5IV3 - chain A; structure by X-ray diffraction, 1.86 A resolution.

[Chain A]
Name: Adenylate cyclase type 10
From: Homo sapiens
Notes: EC 4.6.1.1
Reference sequence: Q96PN6 (ADCYA_HUMAN); numbering as in UniProt (aligned over 1-469)
Chain sequence (475 residues; each row starts with the number of its first residue):
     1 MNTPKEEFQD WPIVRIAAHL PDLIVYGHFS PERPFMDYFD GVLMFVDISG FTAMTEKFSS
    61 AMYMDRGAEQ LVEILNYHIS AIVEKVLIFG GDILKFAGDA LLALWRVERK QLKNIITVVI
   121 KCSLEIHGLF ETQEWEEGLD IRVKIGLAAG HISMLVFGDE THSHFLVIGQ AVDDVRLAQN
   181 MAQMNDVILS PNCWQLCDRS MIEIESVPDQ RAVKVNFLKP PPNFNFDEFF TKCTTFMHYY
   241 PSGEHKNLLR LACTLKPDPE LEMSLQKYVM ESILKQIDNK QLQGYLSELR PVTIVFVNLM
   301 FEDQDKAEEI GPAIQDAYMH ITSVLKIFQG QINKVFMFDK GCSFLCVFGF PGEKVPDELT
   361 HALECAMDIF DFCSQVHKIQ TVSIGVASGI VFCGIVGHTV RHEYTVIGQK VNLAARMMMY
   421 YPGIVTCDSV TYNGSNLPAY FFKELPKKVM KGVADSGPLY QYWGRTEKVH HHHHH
Disordered / not traced: 133-138, 467-475
Modified / non-standard residues: C253 (s,S-(2-hydroxyethyl)thiocysteine; CME)
Differences from the reference sequence: expression tag (470-475)
Bound ions: Ca2+: D47, I48, D99 (together with AMP-CPP)
Residues lining bound ligands:
  - AMP-CPP (APC; diphosphomethylphosphonic acid adenosyl ester): F45, D47, I48, S49, G50, F51, T52, A97, D99, R176, Q179, N180, F336, F338, N412, R416, K451
  - LRI (6-chloro-N~4~-cyclopropyl-N~4~-[(thiophen-2-yl)methyl]pyrimidine-2,4-diamine): F45, L94, K95, F96, A97, L102, F165, L166, V167, V172, V175, R176, F336, M337, F338
Reported in the primary citation:
  - conformationally variable residues (side-chain flip): F336, F338
  - binding site for LRI: F336, F338
  - binding site for AMP-CPP: F338

[In short]
Ligands of chain A: compound LRI and AMP-CPP. D47, I48 and D99 coordinate Ca2+. The paper reports a binding
site for LRI at F336 and F338; a binding site for AMP-CPP at F338.
Chain A is Adenylate cyclase type 10 (Homo sapiens); the structure, Crystal structure of human soluble
adenylyl cyclase in complex with alpha,beta-methyleneadenosine-5'-triphosphate and the allosteric inhibitor
LRE1, was determined by X-ray diffraction, deposited together with 5IV4.
